PDB entry 7TAT | electron microscopy, 3.20 A resolution | chains A and C of the 9 polymer chains in the assembly

Chain A (and C):
Molecule: Spike glycoprotein
Source organism: Severe acute respiratory syndrome coronavirus 2
Notes: chain C of this document is another copy of the same molecule, construct and numbering; everything in this record applies to it too
UniProtKB: P0DTC2 (SPIKE_SARS2); residue numbers follow UniProt; this construct covers 1-1208
Sequence (1288 residues; numbered 1 to 1288; the number before each row is that of its first residue):
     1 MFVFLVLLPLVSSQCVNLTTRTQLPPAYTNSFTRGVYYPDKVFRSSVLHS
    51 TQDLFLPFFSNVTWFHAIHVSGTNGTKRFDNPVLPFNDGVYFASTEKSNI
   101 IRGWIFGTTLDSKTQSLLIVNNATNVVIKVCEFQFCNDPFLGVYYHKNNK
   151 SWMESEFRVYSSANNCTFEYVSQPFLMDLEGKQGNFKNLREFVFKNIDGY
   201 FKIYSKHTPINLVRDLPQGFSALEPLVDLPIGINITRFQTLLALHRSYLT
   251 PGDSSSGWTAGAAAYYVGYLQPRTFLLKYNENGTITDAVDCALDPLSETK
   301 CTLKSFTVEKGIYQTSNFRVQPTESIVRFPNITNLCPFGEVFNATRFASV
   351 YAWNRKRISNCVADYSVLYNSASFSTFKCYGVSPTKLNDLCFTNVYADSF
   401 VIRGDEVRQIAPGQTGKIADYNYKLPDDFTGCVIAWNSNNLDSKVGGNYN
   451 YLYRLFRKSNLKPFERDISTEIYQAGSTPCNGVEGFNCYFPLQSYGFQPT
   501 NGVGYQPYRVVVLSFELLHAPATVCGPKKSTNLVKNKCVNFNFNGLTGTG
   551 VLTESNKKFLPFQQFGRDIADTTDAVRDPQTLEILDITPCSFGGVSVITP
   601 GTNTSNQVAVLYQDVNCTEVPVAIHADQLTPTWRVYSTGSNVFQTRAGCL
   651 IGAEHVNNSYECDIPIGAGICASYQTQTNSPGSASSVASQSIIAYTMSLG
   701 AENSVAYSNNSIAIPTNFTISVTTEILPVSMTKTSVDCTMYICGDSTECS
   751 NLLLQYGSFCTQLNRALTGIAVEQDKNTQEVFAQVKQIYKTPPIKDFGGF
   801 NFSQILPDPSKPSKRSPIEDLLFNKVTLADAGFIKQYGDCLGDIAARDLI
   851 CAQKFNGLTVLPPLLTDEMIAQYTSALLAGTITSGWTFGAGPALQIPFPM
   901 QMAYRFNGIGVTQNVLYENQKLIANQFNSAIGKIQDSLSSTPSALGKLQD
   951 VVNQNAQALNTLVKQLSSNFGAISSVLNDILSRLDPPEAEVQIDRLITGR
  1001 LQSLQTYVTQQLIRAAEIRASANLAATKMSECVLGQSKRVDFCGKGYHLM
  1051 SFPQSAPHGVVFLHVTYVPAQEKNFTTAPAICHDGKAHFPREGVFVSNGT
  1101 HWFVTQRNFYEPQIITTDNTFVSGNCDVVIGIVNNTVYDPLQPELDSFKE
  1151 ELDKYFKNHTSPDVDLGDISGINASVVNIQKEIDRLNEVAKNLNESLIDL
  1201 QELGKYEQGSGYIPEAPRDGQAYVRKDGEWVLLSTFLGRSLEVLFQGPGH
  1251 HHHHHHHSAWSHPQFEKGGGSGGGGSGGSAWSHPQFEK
Unresolved in the structure: 1-25, 67-79, 122-124, 141-156, 162-164, 173-186, 211-214, 243-262, 518-519, 622-640, 676-689, 827-853, 1141-1288 (chain C: 1-26, 66-81, 114-115, 143-164, 172-186, 213-214, 243-263, 371-373, 381-382, 470-491, 518-519, 621-640, 677-689, 827-855, 1142-1288)
Construct notes: engineered mutation G682 (Arg in P0DTC2), S683 (Arg in P0DTC2), S685 (Arg in P0DTC2), P817 (Phe in P0DTC2), P892 (Ala in P0DTC2), P899 (Ala in P0DTC2), P942 (Ala in P0DTC2), P986 (Lys in P0DTC2), P987 (Val in P0DTC2); expression tag (1209-1288)
Curated features (UniProtKB/Swiss-Prot):
  - region: N280 to C301 (Putative superantigen), R403 to D405 (Integrin-binding motif), N448 to F456 (Immunodominant HLA epitope recognized by the CD8+), P681, A684 (Putative superantigen), S816 to Y837 (Fusion peptide 1), K835 to F855 (Fusion peptide 2), D1163 to E1202 (Heptad repeat 2)
  - site: R815, S816 (Cleavage)
  - glycosylation: N17 (N-linked (GlcNAc...) (complex) asparagine), N61 (N-linked (GlcNAc...) (hybrid) asparagine), N74 (N-linked (GlcNAc...) (complex) asparagine), N122 (N-linked (GlcNAc...) (hybrid) asparagine), N149 (N-linked (GlcNAc...) (complex) asparagine), N165 (N-linked (GlcNAc...) (complex) asparagine), N234 (N-linked (GlcNAc...) (high mannose) asparagine), N282 (N-linked (GlcNAc...) (complex) asparagine), T323 (O-linked (GalNAc) threonine), S325 (O-linked (HexNAc...) serine), N331 (N-linked (GlcNAc...) (complex) asparagine), N343 (N-linked (GlcNAc...) (complex) asparagine), N603 (N-linked (GlcNAc...) (hybrid) asparagine), N616 (N-linked (GlcNAc...) (complex) asparagine), N657 (N-linked (GlcNAc...) (complex) asparagine), T676 (O-linked (GlcNAc...) threonine), T678 (O-linked (GlcNAc...) threonine), N709 (N-linked (GlcNAc...) (high mannose) asparagine), N717 (N-linked (GlcNAc...) (hybrid) asparagine), N801 (N-linked (GlcNAc...) (hybrid) asparagine) and 6 more in UniProt
  - natural variant: L5 (L5F: In strain: Iota/B.1.526), S13 (S13I: In strain: Epsilon/B.1.427/B.1.429), L18 (L18F: In strain: Beta/B.1.351, Gamma/P.1 and 1 more), T19 (T19I: In strain: Omicron/BQ.1.1, Omicron/XBB.1.5 and 1 more; T19R: In strain: Delta/B.1.617.2, Omicron/BA.2 and 4 more), T20 (T20N: In strain: Gamma/P.1), L24 to A27 (sequence variant, change not given here; In strain: Omicron/BA.2, Omicron/BA.2.12.1 and 6 more), P26 (P26S: In strain: Gamma/P.1), Q52 (Q52H: In strain: Omicron/EG.5.1), A67 (A67V: In strain: Eta/B.1.525, Omicron/BA.1), H69 to V70 (deletion: In strain: Alpha/B.1.1.7, Eta/B.1.525 and 5 more), G75 (G75V: In strain: Lambda/C.37), T76 (T76I: In strain: Lambda/C.37), 82 further natural variant entries in UniProt
  - mutagenesis: H69 to V70 (Increased incorporation of cleaved spike into virions), N121 (N121Q: Partial loss of biliverdin affinity), R190 (R190K: Partial loss of biliverdin affinity), N234 (N234Q: Increased resistance to neutralizing antibodies), N331 (N331Q: Reduced viral infectivity), N343 (N343Q: Reduced viral infectivity), L452 (L452R: Increased resistance to neutralizing antibodies. Decreases HLA binding to NF9 epitope. Increased binding affinity to human ACE2), Y453 (Y453F: Decreased HLA binding to NF9 epitope. Increased binding affinity to human ACE2), A475 (A475V: Increased resistance to neutralizing antibodies), V483 (V483A: Increased resistance to neutralizing antibodies), E484 (E484D: Increased replication in human TMEM106B overexpressing cells), F490 (F490L: Increased resistance to neutralizing antibodies and human covalescent sera neutralization), 12 further mutagenesis entries in UniProt
Disulfides: C131-C166, C291-C301, C336-C361, C379-C432, C391-C525, C480-C488, C538-C590, C617-C649, C662-C671, C738-C760, C743-C749, C1032-C1043, C1082-C1126
Glycans and other covalent adducts: N-acetylglucosamine (NAG) linked to N61, N165, N234, N282, N331, N343, N603, N616, N657, N709, N717, N801, N1074, N1098, N1134
Reported in the primary citation:
  - mutagenesis - Y489H: decreased binding to S2K146
  - mutagenesis - Y489H (4.5-fold): decreased binding to ACE2
  - mutagenesis - Y489H: decreased growth

Interface between chain A and chain C:
Residue-residue contacts - 126 pairs, chain A then chain C:
  Y38(A) - L560(C)
  Y38(A) - F562(C)  hydrophobic
  D40(A) - F562(C)
  K41(A) - F562(C)
  K41(A) - Q563(C)
  K41(A) - Q564(C)  hydrogen bond (backbone-backbone)
  K41(A) - F565(C)
  V42(A) - Q563(C)  hydrogen bond (backbone-side chain)
  V42(A) - F565(C)
  V42(A) - R567(C)
  F43(A) - K558(C)
  F43(A) - F559(C)  hydrophobic
  F43(A) - Q563(C)
  F43(A) - F565(C)  hydrogen bond (backbone-backbone)
  F43(A) - G566(C)
  F43(A) - R567(C)  hydrogen bond (backbone-backbone)
  G199(A) - P521(C)
  E224(A) - F562(C)
  P225(A) - F562(C)  hydrophobic
  N282(A) - K558(C)
  N282(A) - L560(C)
  G283(A) - L560(C)
  G283(A) - Q563(C)  hydrogen bond (backbone-side chain)
  T284(A) - L560(C)
  M740(A) - F592(C)  hydrophobic
  Q755(A) - S968(C)
  Q755(A) - N969(C)  hydrogen bond
  Q755(A) - F970(C)  hydrogen bond (backbone-backbone)
  Q755(A) - G971(C)
  Y756(A) - F970(C)
  G757(A) - Q965(C)
  G757(A) - S968(C)
  S758(A) - T961(C)
  S758(A) - Q965(C)  hydrogen bond (backbone-side chain)
  F759(A) - Q965(C)
  F759(A) - Q1002(C)
  F759(A) - S1003(C)
  F759(A) - T1006(C)
  Q762(A) - T961(C)
  Q762(A) - T1006(C)
  Q787(A) - A701(C)
  Q787(A) - N703(C)  hydrogen bond
  I788(A) - L699(C)  hydrophobic
  I788(A) - A701(C)  hydrogen bond (backbone-backbone)
  I788(A) - E702(C)
  I788(A) - N703(C)  hydrogen bond (backbone-backbone)
  Y789(A) - N703(C)
  Y789(A) - V705(C)  hydrophobic
  K790(A) - E702(C)  salt bridge
  K790(A) - N703(C)
  P792(A) - Y707(C)  hydrophobic
  D796(A) - Y707(C)  hydrogen bond (backbone-side chain)
  F797(A) - Y707(C)
  K854(A) - F592(C)
  F855(A) - T573(C)
  F855(A) - D574(C)
  F855(A) - I587(C)
  F855(A) - P589(C)  hydrophobic
  N856(A) - T572(C)
  G857(A) - F592(C)
  L858(A) - F592(C)
  T859(A) - F592(C)
  P863(A) - G667(C)
  P863(A) - A668(C)  hydrogen bond (backbone-backbone)
  L864(A) - P665(C)  hydrophobic
  L864(A) - G667(C)
  L864(A) - A668(C)
  L864(A) - G669(C)  hydrogen bond (backbone-backbone)
  L864(A) - M697(C)
  T866(A) - A668(C)
  T866(A) - G669(C)
  M869(A) - G669(C)
  M869(A) - M697(C)  hydrophobic
  M869(A) - L699(C)
  Q872(A) - L699(C)
  Y873(A) - L699(C)  hydrophobic
  T883(A) - V705(C)
  W886(A) - Y1047(C)
  A890(A) - Y1047(C)
  A890(A) - P1069(C)
  P892(A) - P1069(C)
  P892(A) - E1072(C)
  L894(A) - A713(C)
  L894(A) - P715(C)  hydrophobic
  L894(A) - E1072(C)
  Q895(A) - V705(C)
  Q895(A) - A706(C)
  Q895(A) - S711(C)
  Q895(A) - I712(C)
  Q895(A) - A713(C)  hydrogen bond (backbone-backbone)
  Q895(A) - N1074(C)  hydrogen bond
  I896(A) - Y707(C)
  P897(A) - Y707(C)  hydrophobic
  P897(A) - S708(C)
  P897(A) - N709(C)
  P897(A) - S711(C)
  P897(A) - T1077(C)
  F898(A) - Y707(C)  hydrogen bond (backbone-side chain)
  M900(A) - T1077(C)  hydrogen bond
  M900(A) - V1094(C)  hydrophobic
  Y904(A) - I712(C)
  Y904(A) - V1094(C)
  Y904(A) - R1107(C)
  Q913(A) - F1089(C)
  Q913(A) - P1090(C)  hydrogen bond (side chain-backbone)
  Q913(A) - F1121(C)
  N914(A) - F1089(C)
  N914(A) - F1121(C)
  N914(A) - S1123(C)
  Y917(A) - P1079(C)  hydrophobic
  Y917(A) - F1089(C)  hydrophobic
  Y917(A) - V1129(C)  hydrophobic
  E918(A) - S1123(C)
  E918(A) - G1124(C)
  V963(A) - A570(C)
  V963(A) - T572(C)
  K964(A) - I569(C)
  K964(A) - A570(C)
  Q1005(A) - Q1002(C)  hydrogen bond
  L1012(A) - I1013(C)  hydrophobic
  R1019(A) - E1017(C)  salt bridge
  S1030(A) - V1040(C)
  E1031(A) - R1039(C)  salt bridge
  E1031(A) - V1040(C)
  L1034(A) - V1040(C)
  R1039(A) - R1039(C)
Also at the interface, not in a pair above, chain A (75 interface residues in all): R44, V47, D198, P230, P862, L865, G891, A893, N960, L1001, T1009, I1013, T1027, G1035
Also at the interface, not in a pair above, chain C (75 interface residues in all): K557, A647, I666, I670, G700, N710, R995, G999, T1009, D1041, G1046, V1068

Summary:
Chain A and chain C each contribute 75 residues to their interface; the contacts include 20 hydrogen bonds and
3 salt bridges. Polar pairs include K790(A)-E702(C), R1019(A)-E1017(C) and E1031(A)-R1039(C). From the paper:
Y489H of chain A reduces binding to S2K146; Y489H of chain A reduces binding to ACE2.
Chain A and chain C are both Spike glycoprotein (Severe acute respiratory syndrome coronavirus 2); the
structure, SARS-CoV-2 spike in complex with the S2K146 neutralizing antibody Fab fragment (two
receptor-binding domains open), was determined by electron microscopy together with 7TAS from the same study.
